Entry 4MAT (X-ray diffraction, 2.00 A resolution); this record covers chain A.

# Chain A
Molecule: Protein (methionine aminopeptidase)
Source organism: Escherichia coli
Notes: EC 3.4.11.18
UniProt: P07906 (AMPM_ECOLI); numbering as in UniProt (aligned over 1-264)
Sequence (278 residues; each row starts with the number of its first residue):
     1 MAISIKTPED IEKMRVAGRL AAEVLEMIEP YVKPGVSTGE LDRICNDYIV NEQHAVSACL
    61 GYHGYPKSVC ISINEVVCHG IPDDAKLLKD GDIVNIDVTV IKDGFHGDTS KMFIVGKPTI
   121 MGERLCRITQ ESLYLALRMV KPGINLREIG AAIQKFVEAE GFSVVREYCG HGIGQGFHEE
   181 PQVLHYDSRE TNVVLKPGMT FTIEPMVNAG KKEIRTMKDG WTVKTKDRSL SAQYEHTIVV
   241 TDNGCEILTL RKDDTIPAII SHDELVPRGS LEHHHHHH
Unresolved in the structure: 1, 273-278
Sequence notes: engineered mutation H79 (His in P07906), Q175 (Arg in P07906); insertion (265-272)
Bound ions: Na+: N74, V76, S231

# Overview
The Na+ site is built by N74, V76 and S231.
Chain A is Protein (methionine aminopeptidase) (Escherichia coli); the structure, E.coli methionine
aminopeptidase HIS79ALA mutant, was determined by X-ray diffraction, deposited together with 2MAT and 3MAT.
